PDB entry 5DDQ | X-ray diffraction, 2.40 A resolution | chains A and D

# Chain A
Molecule: L-glutamine riboswitch RNA
Source organism: Synechococcus elongatus
Sequence (61 nucleotides; row label = number of the first residue in the row):
     1 CGUUGACCCAGGAAACUGGGCGGAAGUAAGGUCCAUUGCACUCCGGGCCU
    51 GAAGCAACGCG
Ion coordination: Mn2+ near G12 (its only coordinating residue here); Mg2+ near C34 (its only coordinating residue here); Na+ near G46 (its only coordinating residue here)
Small-molecule neighbours: glutamine (GLN): C1, G22, G23, A24, G54, A57, C58, G59, C60
What the authors report for this chain:
  - specificity-determining residues: C1 (proposed by the authors, not directly observed)
  - mutagenesis - C1G/G59C: abolished binding to glutamine

# Chain D
Protein: U1 small nuclear ribonucleoprotein A
Source organism: Homo sapiens
UniProt: P09012 (SNRPA_HUMAN); residues 1-97 here correspond to UniProt positions 2-98 (UniProt number = residue number + 1)
Chain sequence (97 residues; each row starts with the number of its first residue):
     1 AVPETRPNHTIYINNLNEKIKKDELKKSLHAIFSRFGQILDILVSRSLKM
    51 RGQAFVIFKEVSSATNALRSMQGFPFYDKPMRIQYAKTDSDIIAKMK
Disordered / not traced: 1, 95-97
Sequence notes: engineered mutation His-30 (Tyr31 in P09012), Arg-35 (Gln36 in P09012)
Ion coordination: Mn2+ near His-9 (its only coordinating residue here); Na+ near Asp-91 (its only coordinating residue here)

# How chain A and chain D interact
Pairs across the interface - 45 pairs, chain A then chain D:
  G30(A) / Lys-21(D)  phosphate contact
  G30(A) / Lys-22(D)  hydrogen bond to the phosphate
  G30(A) / Arg-46(D)  salt bridge to the phosphate
  G31(A) / Lys-21(D)  salt bridge to the phosphate
  A35(A) / Leu-48(D)  base contact
  A35(A) / Arg-51(D)  hydrogen bond to the base
  U36(A) / Glu-18(D)  hydrogen bond to the base
  U36(A) / Arg-51(D)  base contact
  U37(A) / Asn-14(D)  base contact
  U37(A) / Asn-15(D)  hydrogen bond to the base
  U37(A) / Lys-79(D)  hydrogen bond to the base
  G38(A) / Tyr-12(D)  hydrogen bond to the base
  G38(A) / Asn-14(D)  hydrogen bond to the base
  G38(A) / Asn-15(D)  hydrogen bond to the base
  G38(A) / Glu-18(D)  hydrogen bond to the base
  G38(A) / Lys-49(D)  hydrogen bond to the sugar
  G38(A) / Met-50(D)  sugar contact
  G38(A) / Arg-51(D)  hydrogen bond to the base
  G38(A) / Gly-52(D)  base contact
  G38(A) / Gln-53(D)  base contact
  C39(A) / Glu-4(D)  base contact
  C39(A) / Tyr-12(D)  stacking on the base
  C39(A) / Met-50(D)  sugar contact
  C39(A) / Gln-53(D)  sugar contact
  C39(A) / Phe-55(D)  sugar contact
  C39(A) / Gln-84(D)  hydrogen bond to the base
  C39(A) / Tyr-85(D)  hydrogen bond to the base
  C39(A) / Ala-86(D)  base contact
  C39(A) / Lys-87(D)  hydrogen bond to the base
  A40(A) / Leu-43(D)  base contact
  A40(A) / Met-50(D)  sugar contact
  A40(A) / Phe-55(D)  stacking on the base
  A40(A) / Thr-88(D)  hydrogen bond to the base
  A40(A) / Asp-89(D)  hydrogen bond to the base
  A40(A) / Ser-90(D)  hydrogen bond to the base
  C41(A) / Leu-43(D)  base contact
  C41(A) / Thr-88(D)  base contact
  C41(A) / Asp-89(D)  hydrogen bond to the base
  C41(A) / Ser-90(D)  base contact
  C41(A) / Asp-91(D)  hydrogen bond to the base
  C44(A) / Ser-45(D)  hydrogen bond to the phosphate
  C44(A) / Ser-47(D)  phosphate contact
  G45(A) / Ser-47(D)  phosphate contact
  G45(A) / Leu-48(D)  hydrogen bond to the phosphate
  G45(A) / Arg-51(D)  salt bridge to the phosphate
Also at the interface, not in a pair above, chain A (12 interface residues in all): U42
Also at the interface, not in a pair above, chain D (29 interface residues in all): Leu-16, Lys-19

# Overview
12 residues of chain A face 29 of chain D across their interface; the contacts include 21 hydrogen bonds, 3
salt bridges and 2 aromatic stacking contacts. Among the polar pairs are A35(A)/Arg-51(D), U36(A)/Glu-18(D)
and U37(A)/Asn-15(D). Chain A binds glutamine. The paper reports that C1G/G59C of chain A abolish binding to
glutamine; the specificity determinant C1(A).
Chain A is L-glutamine riboswitch RNA (Synechococcus elongatus) and chain D is U1 small nuclear
ribonucleoprotein A (Homo sapiens); the structure, L-glutamine riboswitch bound with L-glutamine soaked with
Mn2+, was determined by X-ray diffraction, deposited together with 5DDO, 5DDP and 5DDR.
